PDB entry 8V8M | X-ray diffraction, 1.82 A resolution | chains A and B

Chain A (and B):
Name: Chalcone synthase
From: Panicum virgatum
Notes: chain B of this document is another copy of the same molecule, construct and numbering; everything in this record applies to it too
UniProt: A0A8T0PQ54 (A0A8T0PQ54_PANVG); residue numbers follow UniProt; this construct covers 1-402
Sequence (402 residues; row label = number of the first residue in the row):
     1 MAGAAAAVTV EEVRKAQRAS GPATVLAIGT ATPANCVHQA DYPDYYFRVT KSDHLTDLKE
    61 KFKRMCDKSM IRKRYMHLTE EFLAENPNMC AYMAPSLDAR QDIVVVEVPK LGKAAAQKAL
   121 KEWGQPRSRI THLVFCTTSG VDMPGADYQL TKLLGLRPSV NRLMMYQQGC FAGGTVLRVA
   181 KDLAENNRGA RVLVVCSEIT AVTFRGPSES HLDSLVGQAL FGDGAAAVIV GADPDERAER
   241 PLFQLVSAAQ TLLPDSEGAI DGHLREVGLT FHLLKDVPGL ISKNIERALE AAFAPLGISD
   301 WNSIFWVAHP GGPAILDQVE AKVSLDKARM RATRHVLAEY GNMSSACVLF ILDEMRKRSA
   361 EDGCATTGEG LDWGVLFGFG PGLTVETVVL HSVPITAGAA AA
Disordered / not traced: 1-7, 397-402 (chain B: 1-7, 396-402)
Modified residues: Cys170 (3-sulfinoalanine; CSD)
Residues lining bound ligands:
  - coenzyme A (COA): Lys61, Met65, Lys68, Ser69, Cys170, Leu212, Asp213, Val216, Leu220, Phe221, Ile260, Phe271, Leu273, Leu274, Lys275, Val277, Pro278, Gly311, Gly312, Pro313, Ala314, Ile315, Asn342
  - naringenin (NAR), molecule 1: Met70, Ile71, Arg72, Arg331, Arg334, His335, Ala338
  - naringenin (NAR), molecule 2: Lys327, Ala328, Arg331
Reported in the primary citation:
  - catalytic residues: Cys170, His309, Asn342
  - conformationally variable residues (loop rearrangement): Phe271 to Asp276
  - post-translational modification sites: Cys170
  - contacts within the chain: Cys170-His309, His309-Asn342, Cys170-Asn342
  - binding site for coenzyme A: Cys170

Interface between chain A and chain B:
Contacting residue pairs (136):
  Val8(A) - Trp373(B)
  Val10(A) - Pro22(B)  hydrophobic
  Val10(A) - Gln244(B)
  Val10(A) - Val246(B)  hydrophobic
  Val10(A) - His391(B)
  Glu11(A) - Pro22(B)
  Val13(A) - Leu296(B)  hydrophobic
  Arg14(A) - Ser20(B)
  Arg14(A) - Gly21(B)
  Arg14(A) - Pro22(B)
  Arg14(A) - Glu185(B)  salt bridge
  Gln17(A) - Lys181(B)
  Gln17(A) - Val246(B)
  Gln17(A) - Ser247(B)
  Arg18(A) - Arg18(B)
  Arg18(A) - Ala19(B)  hydrogen bond (side chain-backbone)
  Arg18(A) - Ser20(B)  hydrogen bond (side chain-backbone)
  Arg18(A) - Glu185(B)
  Ala19(A) - Arg18(B)  hydrogen bond (backbone-side chain)
  Ser20(A) - Arg14(B)
  Ser20(A) - Arg18(B)  hydrogen bond (backbone-side chain)
  Gly21(A) - Arg14(B)
  Pro22(A) - Val10(B)  hydrophobic
  Pro22(A) - Arg14(B)
  Ser96(A) - Glu266(B)
  Leu97(A) - Leu97(B)  hydrophobic
  Leu97(A) - Arg265(B)
  Leu97(A) - Glu266(B)  hydrogen bond (backbone-side chain)
  Asp98(A) - Arg265(B)  salt bridge
  Asp98(A) - Glu266(B)  hydrogen bond (backbone-side chain)
  Gln101(A) - Leu264(B)  hydrogen bond (side chain-backbone)
  Gln101(A) - Arg265(B)
  Asp102(A) - Arg265(B)  salt bridge
  Thr138(A) - Met143(B)
  Val141(A) - Gln167(B)
  Val141(A) - Leu264(B)  hydrophobic
  Asp142(A) - Gly262(B)
  Asp142(A) - His263(B)  salt bridge
  Met143(A) - Thr138(B)
  Met143(A) - Gln167(B)  hydrogen bond
  Met143(A) - Gln168(B)
  Met143(A) - Gly169(B)
  Met143(A) - Asp261(B)
  Met143(A) - Gly262(B)  hydrogen bond (backbone-backbone)
  Met143(A) - Pro381(B)  hydrophobic
  Pro144(A) - Ile260(B)
  Pro144(A) - Asp261(B)
  Pro144(A) - Pro381(B)  hydrophobic
  Pro144(A) - Gly382(B)
  Tyr148(A) - Leu252(B)  hydrophobic
  Tyr148(A) - Glu257(B)
  Tyr148(A) - Gly382(B)
  Pro158(A) - Thr251(B)  hydrogen bond (backbone-side chain)
  Pro158(A) - Leu252(B)  hydrogen bond (backbone-backbone)
  Ser159(A) - Gln250(B)
  Ser159(A) - Thr251(B)
  Val160(A) - Gln250(B)
  Asn161(A) - Arg178(B)
  Asn161(A) - Ala249(B)
  Asn161(A) - Gln250(B)  hydrogen bond (side chain-backbone)
  Arg162(A) - Arg178(B)  hydrogen bond (backbone-side chain)
  Arg162(A) - Gln250(B)  hydrogen bond
  Arg162(A) - Leu252(B)
  Arg162(A) - Thr384(B)  hydrogen bond
  Leu163(A) - Thr175(B)
  Leu163(A) - Arg178(B)
  Leu163(A) - Val179(B)  hydrophobic
  Met164(A) - Met165(B)
  Met164(A) - Gln168(B)  hydrogen bond (backbone-side chain)
  Met165(A) - Met164(B)
  Met165(A) - Met165(B)  hydrophobic
  Tyr166(A) - Tyr166(B)
  Gln167(A) - Val141(B)
  Gln167(A) - Met143(B)
  Gln168(A) - Met164(B)  hydrogen bond (side chain-backbone)
  Gly169(A) - Met143(B)
  Arg178(A) - Asn161(B)
  Arg178(A) - Arg162(B)  hydrogen bond (side chain-backbone)
  Arg178(A) - Leu163(B)
  Val179(A) - Leu163(B)  hydrophobic
  Lys181(A) - Gln17(B)  hydrogen bond
  Lys181(A) - Asn186(B)
  Asp182(A) - Asp182(B)
  Asp182(A) - Leu183(B)
  Asp182(A) - Asn186(B)  hydrogen bond
  Asp182(A) - Asn187(B)  hydrogen bond
  Leu183(A) - Asp182(B)
  Glu185(A) - Arg14(B)  salt bridge
  Glu185(A) - Arg18(B)
  Glu185(A) - Asn186(B)  hydrogen bond
  Asn186(A) - Asp182(B)  hydrogen bond
  Asn186(A) - Glu185(B)  hydrogen bond
  Asn186(A) - Asn186(B)
  Asn187(A) - Asp182(B)  hydrogen bond
  Gln244(A) - Val10(B)
  Val246(A) - Val10(B)  hydrophobic
  Val246(A) - Val13(B)
  Val246(A) - Gln17(B)  hydrogen bond (backbone-side chain)
  Ser247(A) - Gln17(B)
  Ala249(A) - Asn161(B)
  Gln250(A) - Ser159(B)
  Gln250(A) - Val160(B)
  Gln250(A) - Asn161(B)  hydrogen bond (backbone-side chain)
  Gln250(A) - Arg162(B)  hydrogen bond (side chain-backbone)
  Thr251(A) - Pro158(B)
  Thr251(A) - Ser159(B)  hydrogen bond
  Leu252(A) - Tyr148(B)  hydrophobic
  Leu252(A) - Pro158(B)  hydrogen bond (backbone-backbone)
  Leu252(A) - Arg162(B)
  Glu257(A) - Tyr148(B)
  Glu257(A) - Lys152(B)  salt bridge
  Ile260(A) - Pro144(B)
  Asp261(A) - Met143(B)
  Asp261(A) - Pro144(B)
  Gly262(A) - Asp142(B)
  Gly262(A) - Met143(B)  hydrogen bond (backbone-backbone)
  His263(A) - Asp142(B)  salt bridge
  Leu264(A) - Gln101(B)  hydrogen bond (backbone-side chain)
  Leu264(A) - Val141(B)  hydrophobic
  Leu264(A) - Leu264(B)  hydrophobic
  Arg265(A) - Asp98(B)  salt bridge
  Arg265(A) - Gln101(B)
  Arg265(A) - Asp102(B)  salt bridge
  Glu266(A) - Pro95(B)
  Glu266(A) - Ser96(B)
  Glu266(A) - Leu97(B)  hydrogen bond (side chain-backbone)
  Glu266(A) - Asp98(B)  hydrogen bond (side chain-backbone)
  Glu266(A) - Glu266(B)
  Leu269(A) - Met143(B)  hydrophobic
  Arg287(A) - Ser159(B)
  Trp373(A) - Val8(B)
  Trp373(A) - Val10(B)  hydrophobic
  Pro381(A) - Pro144(B)
  Gly382(A) - Tyr148(B)
  Thr384(A) - Arg162(B)
  His391(A) - Val10(B)
Other interface residues (no listed pair), chain A (69 interface residues in all): Pro95, Thr151, Thr175, Ala248, Leu296
Other interface residues (no listed pair), chain B (69 interface residues in all): Glu11, Thr151, Ala248, Leu269

Overview:
The chain A/chain B interface involves 69 residues from each chain; the contacts include 34 hydrogen bonds and
9 salt bridges. Polar contacts include Arg14(A)-Glu185(B), Asp98(A)-Arg265(B) and Asp102(A)-Arg265(B). Bound
to chain A: coenzyme A and naringenin. From the paper: catalytic residues Cys170(A), His309(A) and Asn342(A);
a binding site for coenzyme A at Cys170(A).
Chain A and chain B are both Chalcone synthase (Panicum virgatum); the structure, Switchgrass Chalcone
Synthase, was determined by X-ray diffraction (same publication as 8V8L, 8V8N, 8V8O and 8V8P).
